PDB entry 7Y5A | electron microscopy, 3.50 A resolution | chains B and D of the 7 polymer chains in the assembly

# Chain B
Molecule: ATP synthase subunit alpha
From: Mycolicibacterium smegmatis
Notes: EC 7.1.2.2
UniProt: A0R202 (ATPA_MYCS2); residue numbers follow UniProt; this construct covers 1-548
Sequence (548 residues; each row starts with the number of its first residue):
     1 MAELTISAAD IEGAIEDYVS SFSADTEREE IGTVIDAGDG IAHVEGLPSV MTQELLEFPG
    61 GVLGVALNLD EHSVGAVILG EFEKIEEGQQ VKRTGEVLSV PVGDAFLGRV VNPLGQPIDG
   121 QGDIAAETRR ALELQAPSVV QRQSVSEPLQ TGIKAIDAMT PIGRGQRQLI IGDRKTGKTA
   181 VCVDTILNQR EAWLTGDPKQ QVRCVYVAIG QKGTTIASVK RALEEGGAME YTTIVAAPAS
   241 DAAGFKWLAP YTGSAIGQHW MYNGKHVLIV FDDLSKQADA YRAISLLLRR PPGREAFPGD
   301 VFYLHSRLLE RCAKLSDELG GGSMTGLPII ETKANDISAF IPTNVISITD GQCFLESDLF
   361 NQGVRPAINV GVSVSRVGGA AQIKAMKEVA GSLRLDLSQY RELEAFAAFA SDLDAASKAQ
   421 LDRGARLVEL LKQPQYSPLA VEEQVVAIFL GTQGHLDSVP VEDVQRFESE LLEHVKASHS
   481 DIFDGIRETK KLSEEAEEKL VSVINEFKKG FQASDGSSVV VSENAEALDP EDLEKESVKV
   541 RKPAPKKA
Not modelled in the structure: 1-27, 521-548
UniProt features mapped onto this chain:
  - binding site (ATP): Gly172 to Thr179
  - site: Ser373 (Required for activity)
Residues lining bound ligands: ATP (adenosine-5'-triphosphate): Asp173, Arg174, Lys175, Thr176, Gly177, Lys178, Thr179, Ala180, Phe360, Arg365, Gln433, Pro434, Gln435

# Chain D
Molecule: ATP synthase subunit beta
From: Mycolicibacterium smegmatis
Notes: EC 7.1.2.2
UniProt: A0R200 (ATPB_MYCS2); residue numbers follow UniProt; this construct covers 2-475
Sequence (481 residues; row label = number of the first residue in the row; numbers below 1 keep their minus sign (Met-5 is residue -5)):
    -5 MHHHHHHTAT AEKTAGRVVR ITGPVVDVEF PRGSVPELFN ALHAEITFGA LAKTLTLEVA
    55 QHLGDSLVRC ISMQPTDGLV RGVEVTDTGA SISVPVGDGV KGHVFNALGD CLDDPGYGKD
   115 FEHWSIHRKP PAFSDLEPRT EMLETGLKVV DLLTPYVRGG KIALFGGAGV GKTVLIQEMI
   175 NRIARNFGGT SVFAGVGERT REGNDLWVEL ADANVLKDTA LVFGQMDEPP GTRMRVALSA
   235 LTMAEFFRDE QGQDVLLFID NIFRFTQAGS EVSTLLGRMP SAVGYQPTLA DEMGELQERI
   295 TSTRGRSITS MQAVYVPADD YTDPAPATTF AHLDATTELS RAVFSKGIFP AVDPLASSST
   355 ILDPAIVGDE HYRVAQEVIR ILQRYKDLQD IIAILGIDEL SEEDKQLVNR ARRIERFLSQ
   415 NMMAAEQFTG QPGSTVPLKE TIEAFDKLTK GEFDHLPEQA FFLIGGLDDL AKKAESLGAK
   475 L
Not modelled in the structure: -5 to 7, 472-475
Construct notes: initiating methionine (-5); expression tag (-4 to 1)
Metal / ion sites: Mg2+: Thr167 (together with ADP)
Residues lining bound ligands: ADP (adenosine-5'-diphosphate): Gly161, Ala162, Gly163, Val164, Gly165, Lys166, Thr167, Val168, Arg193, Phe343, Met416, Ala419, Phe422
Reported in the primary citation:
  - conformationally variable residues (domain motion): Asp392 to Asp398

# Interface between chain B and chain D
Contacting residue pairs - 26 pairs, chain B then chain D:
  Asp36(B) with His56(D)
  Ala37(B) with His56(D)
  Asp39(B) with Arg272(D), salt bridge
  Ile85(B) with Leu32(D)
  Glu86(B) with Glu31(D)
  Glu87(B) with His56(D), salt bridge; Leu57(D)
  Ile118(B) with Phe127(D), hydrophobic
  Arg174(B) with Phe324(D)
  Lys212(B) with Leu327(D), hydrogen bond (side chain-backbone)
  Gly213(B) with Phe127(D); Leu130(D)
  Thr214(B) with Leu130(D); Pro132(D)
  Ile216(B) with Phe127(D), hydrophobic
  Arg221(B) with Pro132(D)
  Ser240(B) with Glu292(D)
  Ala283(B) with Pro281(D)
  Leu286(B) with Met273(D)
  Leu287(B) with Pro281(D), hydrophobic; Thr282(D)
  Lys333(B) with Thr316(D)
  Asp358(B) with Gln377(D)
  Asn361(B) with Ile373(D); Gln377(D)
  Gln362(B) with Arg374(D)
Interface residues without a listed pair, chain B (33 interface residues in all): Ile35, Gly38, Glu81, Glu83, Asp119, Ala217, Ala239, Ala242, Arg282, Glu295, Ala296, Arg365
Interface residues without a listed pair, chain D (33 interface residues in all): Val29, Gln55, Gly58, Lys123, Pro124, Glu131, Pro274, Ser275, Ala276, Asp285, Gly288, His326, Asp328, Leu349, Gln370

# In short
The chain B/chain D interface involves 33 residues from each chain; the contacts include 1 hydrogen bond and 2
salt bridges. Polar contacts include Asp39(B)-Arg272(D), Glu87(B)-His56(D) and Lys212(B)-Leu327(D). Bound to
chain B: ATP. Chain D binds ADP. Curated annotation (UniProt) lists 8 ATP-binding residues on chain B. From
the paper: conformational variability at Asp392(D).
Here chain B is ATP synthase subunit alpha and chain D is ATP synthase subunit beta, both from
Mycolicibacterium smegmatis. Entry 7Y5A (Cryo-EM structure of the Mycolicibacterium smegmatis F1-ATPase) was
determined by electron microscopy, deposited together with 7Y5B, 7Y5C and 7Y5D.
